7EJL - chains A and B of the 3 polymer chains in the assembly; structure by X-ray diffraction, 1.89 A resolution.

Chain A:
Protein: MHC class I antigen
Organism: Homo sapiens
UniProt: A0A411J078 (A0A411J078_HUMAN); residues 1-274 here correspond to UniProt positions 25-298 (UniProt number = residue number + 24)
Chain sequence (281 residues; numbered -6 to 274; the number before each row is that of its first residue; numbers below 1 keep their minus sign (Gly-6 is residue -6)):
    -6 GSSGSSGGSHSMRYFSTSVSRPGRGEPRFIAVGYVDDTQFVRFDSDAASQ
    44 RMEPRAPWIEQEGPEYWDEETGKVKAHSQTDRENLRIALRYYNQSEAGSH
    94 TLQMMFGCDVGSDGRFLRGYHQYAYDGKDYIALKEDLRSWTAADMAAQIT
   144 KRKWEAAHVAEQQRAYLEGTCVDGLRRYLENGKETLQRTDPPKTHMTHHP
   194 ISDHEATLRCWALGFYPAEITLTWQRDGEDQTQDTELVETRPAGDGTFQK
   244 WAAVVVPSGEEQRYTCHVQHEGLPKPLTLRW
Not modelled in the structure: -6 to 0
Differences from the reference sequence: expression tag (-6 to 0)
Cystine bridges: Cys101-Cys164, Cys203-Cys259

Chain B:
Protein: Beta-2-microglobulin
Organism: Homo sapiens
UniProt: P61769 (B2MG_HUMAN); residues 1-99 here correspond to UniProt positions 21-119 (UniProt number = residue number + 20)
Chain sequence (106 residues; each row starts with the number of its first residue; numbers below 1 keep their minus sign (Gly-6 is residue -6)):
    -6 GSSGSSGIQRTPKIQVYSRHPAENGKSNFLNCYVSGFHPSDIEVDLLKNG
    44 ERIEKVEHSDLSFSKDWSFYLLYYTEFTPTEKDEYACRVNHVTLSQPKIV
    94 KWDRDM
Not modelled in the structure: -6 to -4
Differences from the reference sequence: expression tag (-6 to 0)
UniProt features mapped onto this chain:
  - modified residue: Gln2 (Pyrrolidone carboxylic acid)
  - glycosylation: Ile1 (N-linked (Glc) (glycation) isoleucine), Lys19 (N-linked (Glc) (glycation) lysine), Lys41 (N-linked (Glc) (glycation) lysine), Lys48 (N-linked (Glc) (glycation) lysine), Lys58 (N-linked (Glc) (glycation) lysine), Lys91 (N-linked (Glc) (glycation) lysine), Lys94 (N-linked (Glc) (glycation) lysine)
Cystine bridges: Cys25-Cys80

Interface between chain A and chain B:
Contacting residue pairs - 61 pairs, chain A then chain B:
  Phe8(A) with Ser55(B); Phe56(B), hydrophobic
  Ser9(A) with Phe56(B)
  Thr10(A) with Leu54(B); Phe56(B); Phe62(B)
  Val12(A) with Ser33(B)
  Arg17(A) with Asp34(B), salt bridge
  Ile23(A) with Leu54(B)
  Val25(A) with Asp53(B); Leu54(B); Ser55(B)
  Tyr27(A) with Ser55(B); Tyr63(B), hydrogen bond
  Gln32(A) with Asp53(B), hydrogen bond
  Arg35(A) with Asp53(B), salt bridge
  Arg48(A) with Asp53(B), salt bridge
  Gly91(A) with Gly-3(B)
  Ser92(A) with Gly-3(B), hydrogen bond (backbone-backbone); Ser-1(B), hydrogen bond (backbone-side chain)
  His93(A) with Ser-1(B), hydrogen bond
  Gln96(A) with Phe56(B); Trp60(B), hydrogen bond (side chain-backbone); Phe62(B)
  Met97(A) with Phe56(B)
  Gln115(A) with Trp60(B)
  Tyr116(A) with Trp60(B)
  Ala117(A) with Trp60(B), hydrophobic
  Asp119(A) with Ser-1(B); Gly0(B); His31(B), hydrogen bond (backbone-side chain)
  Gly120(A) with His31(B); Trp60(B)
  Asp122(A) with Trp60(B), hydrogen bond
  His192(A) with Asp98(B)
  Arg202(A) with Asp98(B), hydrogen bond (side chain-backbone); Met99(B)
  Trp204(A) with Asp98(B); Met99(B)
  Val231(A) with Gln8(B)
  Glu232(A) with Lys6(B); Gln8(B), hydrogen bond (backbone-side chain); Ser28(B)
  Thr233(A) with Tyr26(B)
  Arg234(A) with Gln8(B), hydrogen bond; Tyr10(B); Tyr26(B); Met99(B), hydrogen bond (side chain-backbone)
  Pro235(A) with Tyr10(B), hydrogen bond (backbone-side chain); Asn24(B); Tyr26(B); Leu65(B), hydrophobic
  Ala236(A) with Arg12(B), hydrogen bond (backbone-side chain); Asn24(B), hydrogen bond (backbone-side chain)
  Gly237(A) with Arg12(B), hydrogen bond (backbone-side chain)
  Asp238(A) with Arg12(B); His13(B)
  Gln242(A) with Tyr10(B); Ser11(B); Arg12(B), hydrogen bond (side chain-backbone)
  Trp244(A) with Met99(B), hydrogen bond (side chain-backbone)
Interface residues without a listed pair, chain A (37 interface residues in all): Thr94, Met98
Interface residues without a listed pair, chain B (29 interface residues in all): Ser-2, Ile1, His51, Asp59

In short:
The interface between chain A and chain B involves 37 residues on one side and 29 on the other, with 18
hydrogen bonds and 3 salt bridges. Polar contacts include Arg17(A)-Asp34(B), Arg35(A)-Asp53(B) and
Arg48(A)-Asp53(B).
Here chain A is MHC class I antigen and chain B is Beta-2-microglobulin, both from Homo sapiens. Entry 7EJL
(Complex Structure of HLA-A*2402 with the Peptide from HCoV(CoV-2) spike protein) was determined by X-ray
diffraction together with 7EJM and 7EJN from the same study.
